6G0E - chain A; structure by X-ray diffraction, 1.61 A resolution.

[Chain A]
Molecule: Bromodomain-containing protein 4
Source organism: Homo sapiens
Notes: fragment: bd1
UniProt: O60885 (BRD4_HUMAN); residues 42-168 here = UniProt positions 42-168
Chain sequence (127 residues; each row starts with the number of its first residue):
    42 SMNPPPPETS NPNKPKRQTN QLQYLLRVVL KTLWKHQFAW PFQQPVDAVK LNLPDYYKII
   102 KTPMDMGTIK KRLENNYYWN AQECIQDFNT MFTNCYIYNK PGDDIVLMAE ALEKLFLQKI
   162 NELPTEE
Disordered / not traced: 42, 168
Sequence notes: engineered mutation Met43 (Thr in O60885)
Curated features (UniProtKB/Swiss-Prot):
  - site: Asn140 (Acetylated histone binding)
  - cross-link: Lys99 (Glycyl lysine isopeptide (Lys-Gly) (interchain with G-Cter in SUMO2))
  - natural variant: Asp145 (D145G: Found in a patient with a neurodevelopmental syndrome; uncertain significance)
  - mutagenesis: Asn140 (N140A: Abolishes binding to acetylated histones)
Metal / ion sites: Na+ site 1: Tyr65, Lys160, Glu163; Na+ site 2: Tyr137, Ile138, Asn140, Glu163
Ligand contacts: EGN (4-[2-(4-cyclohexylpiperazin-4-ium-1-yl)-2-oxidanylidene-ethyl]sulfanyl-1-ethyl-quinolin-2-one): Trp81, Pro82, Phe83, Val87, Leu92, Asn93, Leu94, Pro95, Asp96, Tyr97, Cys136, Tyr139, Asn140, Ile146

[In short]
Ligands of chain A: compound EGN. Tyr65, Lys160 and Glu163 form the Na+ site 1. The Na+ site 2 is built by
Tyr137, Ile138, Asn140 and Glu163. Curated annotation (UniProt) lists one mutagenesis site.
Chain A is Bromodomain-containing protein 4 (Homo sapiens); the structure, BRD4 (BD1) in complex with
APSC-derived ligands, was determined by X-ray diffraction, deposited together with 6G0D, 6G0F, 6G0G and 6G0H.
